PDB entry 1TDE | X-ray diffraction, 2.10 A resolution | chain A

Chain A:
Protein: Thioredoxin reductase
Source organism: Escherichia coli
Notes: EC 1.6.4.5
Reference sequence: P0A9P4 (TRXB_ECOLI); residue numbers follow UniProt; this construct covers 1-316
Amino-acid sequence (316 residues; numbered 1 to 316; the number before each row is that of its first residue):
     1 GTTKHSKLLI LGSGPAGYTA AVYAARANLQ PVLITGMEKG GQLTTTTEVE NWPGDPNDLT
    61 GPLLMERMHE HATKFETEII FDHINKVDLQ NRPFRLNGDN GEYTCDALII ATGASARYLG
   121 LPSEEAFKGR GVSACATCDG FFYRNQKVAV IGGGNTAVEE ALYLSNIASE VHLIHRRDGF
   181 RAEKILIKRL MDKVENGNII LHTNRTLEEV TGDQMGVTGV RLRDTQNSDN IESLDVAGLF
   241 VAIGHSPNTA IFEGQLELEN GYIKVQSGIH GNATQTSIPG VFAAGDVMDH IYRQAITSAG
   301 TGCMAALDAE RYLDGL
Disulfide bonds: Cys135-Cys138
Residues lining bound ligands: FAD (flavin-adenine dinucleotide): Leu11, Gly12, Ser13, Gly14, Pro15, Ala16, Gly17, Tyr23, Ile34, Thr35, Gly36, Met37, Glu38, Gly40, Gly41, Gln42, Leu43, Thr45, Thr46, Glu48, Val49, Asn51, Asp82, His83, Ile84, Ala111, Thr112, Gly113, Ala114, Ala116, Tyr118, Ala134, Cys135, Cys138, Asn248, Ala284, Gly285, Asp286, Arg293, Gln294, Ala295, Ile296, Ser298

Summary:
Chain A binds flavin-adenine dinucleotide.
Chain A is Thioredoxin reductase (Escherichia coli); the structure, Crystal structure of escherichia coli
thioredoxin reductase refined at 2 angstrom resolution: implications for a large ..., was determined by X-ray
diffraction together with 1TDF from the same study.
